7LVO - chain A; structure by X-ray diffraction, 2.00 A resolution.

== Chain A ==
Protein: phosphoribosyl-glycinamide (GAR) synthetase
Source organism: Cryptococcus neoformans var. grubii serotype A
Notes: EC 6.3.3.1, 6.3.4.13; fragment: N-terminal half, GAR synthetase function
Reference sequence: J9VYP5 (J9VYP5_CRYNH); residues 25-476 here correspond to UniProt positions 1-452 (UniProt number = residue number - 24)
Amino-acid sequence (476 residues; row label = number of the first residue in the row):
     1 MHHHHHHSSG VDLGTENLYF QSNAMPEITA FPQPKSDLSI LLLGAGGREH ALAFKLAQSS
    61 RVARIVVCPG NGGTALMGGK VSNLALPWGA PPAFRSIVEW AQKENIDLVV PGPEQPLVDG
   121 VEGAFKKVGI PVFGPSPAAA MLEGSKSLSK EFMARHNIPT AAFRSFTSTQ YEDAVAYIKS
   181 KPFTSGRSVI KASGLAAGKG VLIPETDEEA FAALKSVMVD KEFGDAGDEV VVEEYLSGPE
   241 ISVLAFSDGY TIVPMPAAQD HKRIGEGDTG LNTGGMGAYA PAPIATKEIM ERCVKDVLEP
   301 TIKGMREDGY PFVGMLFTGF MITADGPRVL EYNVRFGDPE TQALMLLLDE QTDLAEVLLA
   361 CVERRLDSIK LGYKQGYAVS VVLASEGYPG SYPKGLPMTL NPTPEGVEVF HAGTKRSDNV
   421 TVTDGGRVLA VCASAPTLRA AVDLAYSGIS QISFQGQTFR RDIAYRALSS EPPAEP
Not modelled in the structure: 1-29, 196-199, 469-476
Differences from the reference sequence: initiating methionine (1); expression tag (2-24)
Swiss-Prot annotation at these positions:
  - binding site (ATP): K181 to S242
  - binding site (Mg(2+)): E331, N333
What the authors report for this chain:
  - catalytic residues: G46 (proposed by the authors, not directly observed)

== Summary ==
UniProt lists ATP-binding residues K181 and S242 and Mg2+-binding residues E331 and N333. The paper reports
the catalytic residue G46.
Chain A is phosphoribosyl-glycinamide (GAR) synthetase (Cryptococcus neoformans var. grubii serotype A); the
structure, Cryptococcus neoformans GAR synthetase, was determined by X-ray diffraction (same publication as
7LVP).
